Entry 7THV (electron microscopy, 4.00 A resolution); this record covers chains B and C of the 8 polymer chains in the assembly.

Chain B:
Protein: Replication factor C subunit 4
Organism: Saccharomyces cerevisiae
UniProtKB: P40339 (RFC4_YEAST); residue numbers follow UniProt; this construct covers 1-323
Sequence (323 residues; each row starts with the number of its first residue):
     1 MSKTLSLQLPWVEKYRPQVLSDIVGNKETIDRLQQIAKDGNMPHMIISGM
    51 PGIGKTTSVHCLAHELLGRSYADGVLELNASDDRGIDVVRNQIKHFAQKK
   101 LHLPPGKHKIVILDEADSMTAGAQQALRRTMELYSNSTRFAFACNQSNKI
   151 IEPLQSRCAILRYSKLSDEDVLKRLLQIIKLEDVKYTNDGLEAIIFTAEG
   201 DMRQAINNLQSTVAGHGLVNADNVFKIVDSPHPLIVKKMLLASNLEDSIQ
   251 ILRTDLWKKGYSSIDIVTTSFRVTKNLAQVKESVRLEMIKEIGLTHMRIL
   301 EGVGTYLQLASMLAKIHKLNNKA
Not modelled in the structure: 1-7, 322-323
Ion coordination: Mg2+: Thr56 (together with ATP-gamma-S)
Residues lining bound ligands:
  - ATP-gamma-S (AGS; phosphothiophosphoric acid-adenylate ester), molecule 1: Val12, Arg16, Pro17, Ile23, Val24, Pro51, Gly52, Ile53, Gly54, Lys55, Thr56, Thr57, Glu115, Asn145, Arg174, Met202, Arg203
  - ATP-gamma-S (AGS), molecule 2: Arg128, Pro153, Arg157
UniProt features mapped onto this chain:
  - binding site (ATP): Val12, Val24, Gly49 to Thr57, Asn145, Arg203

Chain C:
Protein: Replication factor C subunit 3
Organism: Saccharomyces cerevisiae
UniProtKB: P38629 (RFC3_YEAST); residues 1-340 here = UniProt positions 1-340
Sequence (340 residues; each row starts with the number of its first residue):
     1 MSTSTEKRSKENLPWVEKYRPETLDEVYGQNEVITTVRKFVDEGKLPHLL
    51 FYGPPGTGKTSTIVALAREIYGKNYSNMVLELNASDDRGIDVVRNQIKDF
   101 ASTRQIFSKGFKLIILDEADAMTNAAQNALRRVIERYTKNTRFCVLANYA
   151 HKLTPALLSRCTRFRFQPLPQEAIERRIANVLVHEKLKLSPNAEKALIEL
   201 SNGDMRRVLNVLQSCKATLDNPDEDEISDDVIYECCGAPRPSDLKAVLKS
   251 ILEDDWGTAHYTLNKVRSAKGLALIDLIEGIVKILEDYELQNEETRVHLL
   301 TKLADIEYSISKGGNDQIQGSAVIGAIKASFENETVKANV
Not modelled in the structure: 1-11, 334-340
Ion coordination: Mg2+: Thr60 (together with ATP-gamma-S)
Residues lining bound ligands: ATP-gamma-S (AGS; phosphothiophosphoric acid-adenylate ester): Val16, Tyr19, Arg20, Pro21, Glu26, Val27, Tyr28, Pro55, Gly56, Thr57, Gly58, Lys59, Thr60, Ser61, Asn148, Leu169, Arg177, Met205, Arg206, Leu209
UniProt features mapped onto this chain:
  - binding site (ATP): Val16 to Tyr19, Arg20, Tyr28, Gly53 to Ser61, Asn148, Arg206
  - modified residue: Ser2 (N-acetylserine)

How chain B and chain C interact:
Pairs across the interface - 49 pairs, chain B then chain C:
  Asn79(B) - Arg132(C)
  Ala80(B) - Ile90(C)
  Ala80(B) - Arg94(C)
  Ala80(B) - Ala129(C)  hydrophobic
  Ser81(B) - Arg94(C)
  Ser81(B) - Arg132(C)
  Ser81(B) - Val133(C)
  Asp82(B) - Arg94(C)
  Glu115(B) - Arg131(C)  salt bridge
  Glu115(B) - Arg132(C)
  Ser118(B) - Ala125(C)
  Arg203(B) - Ala156(C)
  Arg203(B) - Ser159(C)
  Gln204(B) - Pro155(C)
  Asn207(B) - Ser159(C)  hydrogen bond (side chain-backbone)
  Ile227(B) - Arg163(C)  hydrogen bond (backbone-side chain)
  Val228(B) - Arg163(C)
  Asp229(B) - Tyr52(C)  hydrogen bond
  Asp229(B) - Arg165(C)  salt bridge
  Leu245(B) - Glu293(C)  hydrogen bond (backbone-side chain)
  Leu245(B) - Val297(C)  hydrophobic
  Arg253(B) - Glu286(C)
  Lys259(B) - Arg165(C)
  Gly260(B) - Pro168(C)
  Tyr261(B) - Arg165(C)
  Ile264(B) - His151(C)
  Arg298(B) - Asp305(C)  salt bridge
  Arg298(B) - Tyr308(C)
  Glu301(B) - Tyr308(C)  hydrogen bond
  Glu301(B) - Lys312(C)
  Val303(B) - Ser311(C)
  Thr305(B) - Glu279(C)  hydrogen bond
  Thr305(B) - Glu307(C)  hydrogen bond
  Tyr306(B) - Glu286(C)
  Leu307(B) - Ile278(C)  hydrophobic
  Leu307(B) - Val282(C)  hydrophobic
  Leu307(B) - Leu300(C)  hydrophobic
  Leu307(B) - Leu303(C)  hydrophobic
  Leu307(B) - Ala304(C)
  Leu307(B) - Glu307(C)
  Gln308(B) - Ala304(C)
  Gln308(B) - Glu307(C)  hydrogen bond
  Ala310(B) - Leu300(C)
  Ser311(B) - Leu300(C)
  Ser311(B) - Ala304(C)
  Lys315(B) - Thr301(C)
  His317(B) - Glu293(C)  salt bridge
  Lys318(B) - Val297(C)
  Lys318(B) - His298(C)
Other interface residues (no listed pair), chain B (39 interface residues in all): Gln8, Glu13, Asp83, Arg84, Asp117, Asn145, Asn244, Ile249, Ala314
Other interface residues (no listed pair), chain C (37 interface residues in all): Lys45, Lys98, Asn128, Glu135, Arg136, Arg296

Summary:
Chain B and chain C form an interface of 39 and 37 residues respectively; the contacts include 8 hydrogen
bonds and 4 salt bridges. Among the polar pairs are Glu115(B)-Arg131(C), Asp229(B)-Arg165(C) and
Arg298(B)-Asp305(C). Chain B binds ATP-gamma-S. Ligands of chain C: ATP-gamma-S.
Chain B is Replication factor C subunit 4 and chain C is Replication factor C subunit 3, both from
Saccharomyces cerevisiae; the structure, Structure of the yeast clamp loader (Replication Factor C RFC) bound
to the sliding clamp (Proliferating ..., was determined by electron microscopy together with 7THJ, 7TI8, 7TIB,
7TIC, 7TID and 7TKU from the same study.
